PDB entry 8W9Z | electron microscopy, 3.00 A resolution | chains c and D of the 20 polymer chains in the assembly

Chain c:
Name: DNA-directed RNA polymerase subunit beta''
From: Nicotiana tabacum
Reference sequence: P38550 (RPOC2_TOBAC); residues 1-1388 here correspond to UniProt positions 5-1392 (UniProt number = residue number + 4)
Amino-acid sequence (1388 residues; row label = number of the first residue in the row):
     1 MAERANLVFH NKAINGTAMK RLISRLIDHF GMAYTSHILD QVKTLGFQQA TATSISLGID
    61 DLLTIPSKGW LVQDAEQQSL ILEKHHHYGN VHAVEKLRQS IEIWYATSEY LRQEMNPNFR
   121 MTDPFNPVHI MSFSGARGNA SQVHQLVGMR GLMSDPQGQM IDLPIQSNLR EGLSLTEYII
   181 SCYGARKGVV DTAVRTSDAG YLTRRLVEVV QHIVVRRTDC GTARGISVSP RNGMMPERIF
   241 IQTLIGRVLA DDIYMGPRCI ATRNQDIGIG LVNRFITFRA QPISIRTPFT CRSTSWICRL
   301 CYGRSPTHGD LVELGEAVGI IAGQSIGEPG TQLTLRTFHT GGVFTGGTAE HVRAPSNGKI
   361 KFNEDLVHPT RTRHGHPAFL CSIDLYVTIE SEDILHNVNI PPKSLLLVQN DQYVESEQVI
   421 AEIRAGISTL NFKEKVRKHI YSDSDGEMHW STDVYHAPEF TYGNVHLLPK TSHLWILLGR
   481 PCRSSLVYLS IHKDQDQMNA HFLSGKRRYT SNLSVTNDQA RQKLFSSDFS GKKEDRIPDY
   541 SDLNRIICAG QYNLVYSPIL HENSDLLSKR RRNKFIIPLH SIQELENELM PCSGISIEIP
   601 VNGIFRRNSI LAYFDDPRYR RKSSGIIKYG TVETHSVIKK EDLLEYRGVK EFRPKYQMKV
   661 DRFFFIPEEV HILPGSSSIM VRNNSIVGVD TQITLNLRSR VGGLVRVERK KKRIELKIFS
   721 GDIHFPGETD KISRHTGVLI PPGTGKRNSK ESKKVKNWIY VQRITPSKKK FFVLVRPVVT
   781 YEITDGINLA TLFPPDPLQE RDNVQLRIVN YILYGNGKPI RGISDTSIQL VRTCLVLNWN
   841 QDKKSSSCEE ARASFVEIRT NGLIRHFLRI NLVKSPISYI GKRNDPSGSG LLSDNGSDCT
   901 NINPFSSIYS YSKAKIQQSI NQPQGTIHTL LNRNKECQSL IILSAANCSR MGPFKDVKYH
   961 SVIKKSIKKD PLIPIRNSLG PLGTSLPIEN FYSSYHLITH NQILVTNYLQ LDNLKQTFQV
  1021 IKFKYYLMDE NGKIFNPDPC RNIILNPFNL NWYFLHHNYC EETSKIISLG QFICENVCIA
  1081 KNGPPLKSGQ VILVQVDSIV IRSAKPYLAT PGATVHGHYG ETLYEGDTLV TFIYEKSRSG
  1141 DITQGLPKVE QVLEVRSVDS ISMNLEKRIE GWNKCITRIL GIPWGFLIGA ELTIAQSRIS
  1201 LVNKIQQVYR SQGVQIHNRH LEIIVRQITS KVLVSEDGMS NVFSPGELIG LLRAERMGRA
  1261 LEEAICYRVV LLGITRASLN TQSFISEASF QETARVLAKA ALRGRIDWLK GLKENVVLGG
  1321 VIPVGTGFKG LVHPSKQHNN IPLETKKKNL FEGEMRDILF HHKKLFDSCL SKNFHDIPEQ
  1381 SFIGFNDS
Disordered / not traced: 1-5, 333-348, 500-556, 581-594, 629-660, 956-977, 1136-1145, 1331-1388

Chain D:
Name: PAP1(pTAC3)
From: Nicotiana tabacum
Amino-acid sequence (892 residues; each row starts with the number of its first residue):
     1 MAGISIHYLP FNSKFTLPIP RPSISRSIKA SVSSQPRKTR RRKQTQQQQH QLKTAEDDGS
    61 MASGTEKVLR LVFMEELMER ARNADSKGVS QVIYDMIAAG LSPGPRSFHG FVVSHVLNRD
   121 NDGAMHALRR ELSEGLRPLH ETFLALVRLF GAKGLATRGL EILAAMEKLK YDIRQAWLVL
   181 VEELVRSNHL EDANKVFLKG AEGGLRATDE IYDLLIEQDC KVGDHSNALT IAYEMEAAGR
   241 MATTFHFNCL LSVQATCGIP EIAFATFENM EYGEDHMKPD TETYNWVIQA YTRAESYDRV
   301 QDVAELLGMM VEDHKRVQPN VRTYALLVEC FTKYCVVREA IRHFRGLKNF EGGTQVLYND
   361 GKYGDPLSLY LRALCREGRI VELLEALEAM AKDNQPIPPR AMILSRKYRT LVSSWIEPLQ
   421 EEAELGYEID YIARYVAEGG LTGDRKRWVP RRGKTPLDPD AEGFIYSNPR ETSFKQRCLE
   481 EWRLHHRKLL KTLHNEGPSI LGKISESDYI RLVERLRKII KGPEQNALKP KAASKMIVSE
   541 LKEELEAQGL PTDGTRNVLY QRVQKARRIN RSRGRPLWVP PVEEEEEEVD EELDELISRI
   601 KLHEGNTEFW KRRFLGEGLN ENHVQQSEII DLEPTDVVDD TDDAVDDISK EAEDDEAEDD
   661 EAQDEEEEVE QAESQPEVGD RKDKEVEAAK PLQMIGVQLL KDSDQTASSS RKSRRRLSRV
   721 AAVDDDDDDW FPLDIQEAFV EMRKRNIFDV SDMYTITDAW GWTWEKEIKN KAPQRWSQEW
   781 EVELGIKVMT KVIELGGTPT IGDCAVILRA AVRAPMPSAF LNILQTTHSL GYVFGSPLYD
   841 EIITLCLDLG ELDAAIAIVA DLETSGIKVP DETLDRVISA RQSSDTPVNG SQ
Disordered / not traced: 1-63, 522-591, 619-725, 886-892

Chain c / chain D interface:
Contacting residue pairs (84; chain c residue first):
  R217(c) - E268(D)  salt bridge
  R217(c) - N269(D)
  R217(c) - Y272(D)
  D219(c) - Y272(D)
  C220(c) - Y272(D)
  R224(c) - N746(D)
  R224(c) - I747(D)  hydrogen bond (side chain-backbone)
  R224(c) - F748(D)
  R224(c) - D752(D)  salt bridge
  S227(c) - R745(D)  hydrogen bond (side chain-backbone)
  N232(c) - D729(D)
  G233(c) - D729(D)
  R292(c) - E271(D)  salt bridge
  R292(c) - Y272(D)
  W296(c) - Y272(D)  hydrophobic
  S1162(c) - W730(D)
  K1167(c) - L733(D)
  R1168(c) - W730(D)
  R1168(c) - F731(D)  hydrogen bond (side chain-backbone)
  W1172(c) - P732(D)
  W1172(c) - L733(D)
  W1172(c) - D734(D)
  W1172(c) - I735(D)  hydrophobic
  W1172(c) - A738(D)  hydrophobic
  C1175(c) - I735(D)
  I1176(c) - F739(D)  hydrophobic
  R1178(c) - N495(D)  hydrogen bond (side chain-backbone)
  R1178(c) - E496(D)
  I1179(c) - E496(D)
  I1179(c) - R613(D)
  I1179(c) - I735(D)  hydrophobic
  L1180(c) - E496(D)
  L1180(c) - W610(D)  hydrophobic
  G1181(c) - W610(D)
  I1182(c) - W610(D)
  W1184(c) - T607(D)
  W1184(c) - W610(D)
  W1184(c) - M753(D)
  W1184(c) - Y754(D)
  W1184(c) - T755(D)
  W1184(c) - D758(D)
  I1188(c) - F614(D)  hydrophobic
  I1188(c) - F739(D)  hydrophobic
  I1188(c) - F748(D)  hydrophobic
  E1191(c) - I747(D)
  E1191(c) - F748(D)
  L1192(c) - F731(D)  hydrophobic
  L1192(c) - M742(D)  hydrophobic
  A1195(c) - I747(D)  hydrophobic
  Q1196(c) - W730(D)
  Q1196(c) - F731(D)
  I1199(c) - D729(D)
  I1199(c) - R745(D)
  Q1207(c) - D728(D)
  S1240(c) - R338(D)  hydrogen bond
  N1241(c) - Y334(D)
  N1241(c) - C335(D)
  N1241(c) - V336(D)
  V1242(c) - Q301(D)  hydrogen bond (backbone-side chain)
  E1247(c) - Q301(D)  hydrogen bond
  L1252(c) - E305(D)
  R1253(c) - Q301(D)
  R1253(c) - D302(D)  salt bridge
  R1253(c) - E305(D)
  R1256(c) - E305(D)  salt bridge
  R1256(c) - G308(D)
  R1256(c) - M309(D)
  M1257(c) - A304(D)  hydrophobic
  R1259(c) - D752(D)  hydrogen bond (side chain-backbone)
  R1259(c) - Y754(D)
  R1259(c) - T755(D)
  R1259(c) - I756(D)  hydrogen bond (backbone-backbone)
  A1260(c) - G308(D)
  A1260(c) - I756(D)
  L1261(c) - F331(D)  hydrophobic
  E1262(c) - E339(D)
  E1262(c) - R342(D)
  E1262(c) - E604(D)
  E1263(c) - R338(D)
  E1263(c) - E339(D)  hydrogen bond (backbone-side chain)
  R1303(c) - Y297(D)
  G1304(c) - Y297(D)  hydrogen bond (backbone-side chain)
  I1306(c) - Y297(D)
  W1308(c) - E261(D)
Also at the interface, not in a pair above, chain c (53 interface residues in all): T218, G225, N1164, L1165, N1203, F1243, I1249, R1305
Also at the interface, not in a pair above, chain D (51 interface residues in all): E274, V300, L307, G605

Summary:
53 residues of chain c and 51 residues of chain D are in contact; the contacts include 11 hydrogen bonds and 5
salt bridges. Polar pairs include R217(c)-E268(D), R224(c)-D752(D) and R292(c)-E271(D).
Chain c is DNA-directed RNA polymerase subunit beta'' and chain D is PAP1(pTAC3), both from Nicotiana tabacum;
the structure, The cryo-EM structure of the Nicotiana tabacum PEP-PAP, was determined by electron microscopy
(same publication as 8WA0 and 8WA1).
